PDB entry 4Q29 | X-ray diffraction, 1.35 A resolution | chains A and B

Chain A (and B):
Molecule: plu4264 protein
From: Photorhabdus luminescens subsp. laumondii
Notes: chain B of this document is another copy of the same molecule, construct and numbering; everything in this record applies to it too
Reference sequence: Q7MZL9 (Q7MZL9_PHOLL); residues 1-122 here = UniProt positions 1-122
Chain sequence (128 residues; numbered 1 to 128; the number before each row is that of its first residue):
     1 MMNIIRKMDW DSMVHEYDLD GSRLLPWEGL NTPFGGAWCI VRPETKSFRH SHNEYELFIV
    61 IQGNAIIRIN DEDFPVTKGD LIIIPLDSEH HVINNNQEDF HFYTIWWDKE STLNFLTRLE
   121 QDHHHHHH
Disordered / not traced: 1, 123-128 (chain B: 1, 122-128)
Construct notes: expression tag (123-128)
Modified residues: Mse1 (selenomethionine); Mse2, Mse8, Mse13 (selenomethionine; parent Met)
Metal / ion sites: Ni2+: His50, His52, Glu56, His90
What the authors report for this chain:
  - conformationally variable residues (loop rearrangement): Lys46 to Tyr55, Arg68 to Pro75, Ile84 to Val92

Chain A / chain B interface:
Residue-residue contacts (83):
  Ile4(A) - Ile69(B)  hydrophobic
  Ile4(A) - Phe74(B)  hydrophobic
  Ile4(A) - Leu81(B)
  Ile4(A) - Ile82(B)
  Ile4(A) - Ile83(B)  hydrogen bond (backbone-backbone)
  Ile4(A) - Pro85(B)  hydrophobic
  Ile5(A) - Phe74(B)  hydrophobic
  Ile5(A) - Leu81(B)
  Ile5(A) - Ile82(B)  hydrophobic
  Arg6(A) - Asp80(B)
  Arg6(A) - Leu81(B)  hydrogen bond (backbone-backbone)
  Lys7(A) - Pro75(B)  hydrogen bond (side chain-backbone)
  Lys7(A) - Val76(B)
  Lys7(A) - Asp80(B)  salt bridge
  Mse8(A) - Gly79(B)
  Mse8(A) - Asp80(B)  hydrogen bond (backbone-side chain)
  Trp10(A) - Lys78(B)
  Trp10(A) - Gly79(B)
  Trp27(A) - Leu81(B)  hydrophobic
  Trp27(A) - Ile83(B)  hydrophobic
  Leu30(A) - Ile83(B)  hydrophobic
  Asn31(A) - Trp107(B)  hydrogen bond (backbone-side chain)
  Thr32(A) - Trp107(B)
  Pro33(A) - Trp107(B)
  Pro33(A) - Thr112(B)
  Phe34(A) - Phe34(B)  hydrophobic
  Phe34(A) - Ile105(B)  hydrophobic
  Phe34(A) - Trp107(B)  hydrophobic
  Trp38(A) - Ile59(B)  hydrophobic
  Trp38(A) - Val60(B)
  Trp38(A) - Gly79(B)
  Tyr55(A) - Leu119(B)
  Ile59(A) - Trp38(B)  hydrophobic
  Ile59(A) - Tyr103(B)  hydrophobic
  Val60(A) - Trp38(B)
  Ile61(A) - Ile61(B)  hydrophobic
  Gln62(A) - Lys78(B)  hydrogen bond
  Ile69(A) - Ile4(B)  hydrophobic
  Phe74(A) - Ile4(B)  hydrophobic
  Phe74(A) - Ile5(B)  hydrophobic
  Pro75(A) - Ile5(B)
  Val76(A) - Ile5(B)  hydrophobic
  Lys78(A) - Trp10(B)
  Lys78(A) - Trp38(B)
  Lys78(A) - Gln62(B)
  Gly79(A) - Mse8(B)
  Gly79(A) - Trp38(B)
  Asp80(A) - Arg6(B)
  Asp80(A) - Lys7(B)
  Asp80(A) - Mse8(B)  hydrogen bond (side chain-backbone)
  Leu81(A) - Ile4(B)
  Leu81(A) - Ile5(B)
  Leu81(A) - Arg6(B)  hydrogen bond (backbone-backbone)
  Leu81(A) - Trp27(B)  hydrophobic
  Ile82(A) - Ile4(B)
  Ile82(A) - Ile5(B)  hydrophobic
  Ile83(A) - Mse2(B)  hydrophobic
  Ile83(A) - Ile4(B)  hydrogen bond (backbone-backbone)
  Ile83(A) - Trp27(B)  hydrophobic
  Ile83(A) - Leu30(B)  hydrophobic
  Pro85(A) - Ile4(B)  hydrophobic
  His101(A) - Lys78(B)  hydrogen bond
  Tyr103(A) - Ile59(B)  hydrophobic
  Ile105(A) - Phe34(B)  hydrophobic
  Ile105(A) - Ile105(B)  hydrophobic
  Trp107(A) - Asn31(B)  hydrogen bond (side chain-backbone)
  Trp107(A) - Thr32(B)
  Trp107(A) - Pro33(B)
  Trp107(A) - Phe34(B)  hydrophobic
  Trp107(A) - Phe115(B)
  Lys109(A) - Leu119(B)
  Thr112(A) - Pro33(B)
  Thr112(A) - Thr112(B)
  Thr112(A) - Phe115(B)
  Thr112(A) - Leu116(B)
  Leu113(A) - Leu116(B)  hydrophobic
  Phe115(A) - Trp107(B)
  Phe115(A) - Thr112(B)
  Leu116(A) - Thr112(B)
  Leu116(A) - Leu113(B)  hydrophobic
  Leu116(A) - Leu116(B)  hydrophobic
  Leu119(A) - Tyr55(B)
  Leu119(A) - Lys109(B)
Also at the interface, not in a pair above, chain A (43 interface residues in all): Asn3, Leu24, Leu57, Asp108
Also at the interface, not in a pair above, chain B (45 interface residues in all): Asn3, Leu24, Leu57, Glu72, Thr77, Asp108

In short:
43 residues of chain A face 45 of chain B across their interface, with 11 hydrogen bonds and 1 salt bridge.
Polar pairs include Lys7(A)-Asp80(B), Lys7(A)-Pro75(B) and Mse8(A)-Asp80(B). His50(A), His52(A), Glu56(A) and
His90(A) coordinate Ni2+. From the paper: conformational variability at Lys46(A), Arg68(A) and Ile84(A).
Chain A and chain B are both plu4264 protein (Photorhabdus luminescens subsp. laumondii); the structure,
Ensemble Refinement of plu4264 protein from Photorhabdus luminescens, was determined by X-ray diffraction,
deposited together with 4MV2.
